4RT2 - chains A and T of the 4 polymer chains in the assembly; structure by X-ray diffraction, 1.92 A resolution.

# Chain A
Name: DNA polymerase beta
Source organism: Homo sapiens
Notes: EC 2.7.7.7, 4.2.99.-
UniProtKB: P06746 (DPOLB_HUMAN); residue numbers follow UniProt; this construct covers 1-335
Sequence (335 residues; numbered 1 to 335; the number before each row is that of its first residue):
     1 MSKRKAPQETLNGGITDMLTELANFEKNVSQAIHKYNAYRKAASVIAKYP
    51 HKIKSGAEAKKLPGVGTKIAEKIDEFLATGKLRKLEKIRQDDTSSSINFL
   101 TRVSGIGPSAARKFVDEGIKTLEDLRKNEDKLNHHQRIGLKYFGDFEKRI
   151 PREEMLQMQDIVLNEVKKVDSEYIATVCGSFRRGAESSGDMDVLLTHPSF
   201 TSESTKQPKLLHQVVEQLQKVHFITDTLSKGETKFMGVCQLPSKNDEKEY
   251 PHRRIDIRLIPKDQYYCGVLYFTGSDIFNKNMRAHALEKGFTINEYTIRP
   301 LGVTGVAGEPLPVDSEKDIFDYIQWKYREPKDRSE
Not modelled in the structure: 1-9
Metal / ion sites: Na+ site 1: Lys60, Leu62, Val65 (shared with 1 residue of chain D); Na+ site 2: Thr101, Val103, Ile106 (shared with 1 residue of chain P); Mg2+: Asp190, Asp192 (together with N6T); Na+ site 3: Asp190, Asp192, Asp256 (together with N6T)
Residues lining bound ligands: N6T (2'-deoxy-5'-O-[(S)-hydroxy{[(S)-hydroxy(phosphonoamino)phosphoryl]methyl}phosphoryl]-3,4-dihydrothymidine): Gly179, Ser180, Arg183, Ser188, Gly189, Asp190, Asp192, Asp256, Tyr271, Phe272, Thr273, Gly274, Ser275, Asp276, Asn279
From the paper describing this entry:
  - binding site for N6T: Arg183

# Chain T
Molecule: 16-nt DNA strand
Sequence (16 nucleotides; each row starts with the number of its first residue):
     1 CCGACAGCGCATCAGC

# How chain A and chain T interact
Residue-residue contacts (26; chain A residue first):
  His34(A) with DC5(T), stacking on the base
  Asn133(A) with DT12(T), phosphate contact
  Ser229(A) with DC10(T), phosphate contact; DA11(T), phosphate contact
  Lys230(A) with DC10(T), hydrogen bond to the phosphate; DA11(T), hydrogen bond to the phosphate
  Gly231(A) with DC10(T), phosphate contact
  Glu232(A) with DC10(T), hydrogen bond to the phosphate
  Thr233(A) with DG9(T), hydrogen bond to the phosphate; DC10(T), hydrogen bond to the phosphate
  Lys234(A) with DG9(T), hydrogen bond to the base; DC10(T), hydrogen bond to the phosphate
  Arg258(A) with DG9(T), sugar contact
  Tyr271(A) with DG7(T), base contact
  Lys280(A) with DA6(T), salt bridge to the phosphate
  Arg283(A) with DA6(T), hydrogen bond to the base; DG7(T), hydrogen bond to the sugar
  Ala284(A) with DA6(T), sugar contact
  Leu287(A) with DA6(T), phosphate contact; DG7(T), phosphate contact
  Thr292(A) with DG7(T), hydrogen bond to the phosphate
  Ile293(A) with DG7(T), sugar contact
  Asn294(A) with DG7(T), phosphate contact; DC8(T), hydrogen bond to the phosphate
  Glu295(A) with DC8(T), sugar contact
  Tyr296(A) with DG9(T), hydrogen bond to the phosphate
Interface residues without a listed pair, chain A (21 interface residues in all): His134, Arg299

# In short
Chain A and chain T form an interface of 21 and 8 residues respectively, with 12 hydrogen bonds, 1 salt bridge
and 1 aromatic stacking contact. Polar pairs include Lys234(A)-DG9(T), Arg283(A)-DA6(T) and Arg283(A)-DG7(T).
Ligands of chain A: compound N6T. Lys60(A), Leu62(A) and Val65(A) coordinate Na+ site 1. The paper reports a
binding site for N6T at Arg183(A).
Chain A is DNA polymerase beta (Homo sapiens) and chain T is a 16-nt DNA strand; the structure, Ternary
complex crystal structure of DNA polymerase Beta with (alpha,beta)-CH2-(beta,gamma)-NH-dTTP, was determined by
X-ray diffraction (same publication as 4RT3).
